Entry 7BV6 (X-ray diffraction, 3.05 A resolution); this record covers chains B and D of the 4 polymer chains in the assembly.

# Chain B
Name: Syntaxin-17
From: Homo sapiens
UniProt: P56962 (STX17_HUMAN); residue numbers follow UniProt; this construct covers 142-228
Amino-acid sequence (87 residues; numbered 142 to 228; the number before each row is that of its first residue):
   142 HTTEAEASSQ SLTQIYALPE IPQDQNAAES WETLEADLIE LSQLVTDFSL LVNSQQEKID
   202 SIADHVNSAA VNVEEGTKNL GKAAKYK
Unresolved in the structure: 142-167
UniProt features mapped onto this chain:
  - modified residue: Tyr157 (Phosphotyrosine)
Reported in the primary citation:
  - mutagenesis - F189Q: unchanged binding to GABARAP
  - mutagenesis - D178R: unchanged binding to STX17-SNAP29-VAMP8 SNARE complex

# Chain D
Name: Synaptosomal-associated protein 29
From: Homo sapiens
UniProt: O95721 (SNP29_HUMAN); residues 191-258 here = UniProt positions 191-258
Amino-acid sequence (68 residues; row label = number of the first residue in the row):
   191 KNPHLRAYHQ KIDSNLDELS MGLGRLKDIA LGMQTEIEEQ DDILDRLTTK VDKLDVNIKS
   251 TERKVRQL
Unresolved in the structure: 191
UniProt features mapped onto this chain:
  - modified residue (Phosphoserine): Ser204, Ser210

# How chain B and chain D interact
Contacting residue pairs (6):
  Trp172(B) with Leu206(D), hydrophobic
  Leu175(B) with Leu209(D), hydrophobic
  Leu179(B) with Leu209(D), hydrophobic
  Phe189(B) with Met223(D), hydrophobic; Ile227(D), hydrophobic
  Leu221(B) with Val255(D), hydrophobic
Also at the interface, not in a pair above, chain B (7 interface residues in all): Leu182, Val214
Also at the interface, not in a pair above, chain D (8 interface residues in all): Leu213, Leu216, Ile248
Interface features reported in the paper:
  - hot spots on chain D (mutagenesis) - L213Q: abolished binding to SNARE core complex

# Overview
7 residues of chain B and 8 residues of chain D are in contact. The paper reports that L213Q of chain D
abolishes binding to SNARE core complex; F189Q of chain B leaves binding to GABARAP unchanged.
Chain B is Syntaxin-17 and chain D is Synaptosomal-associated protein 29, both from Homo sapiens; the
structure, Crystal structure of the autophagic STX17/SNAP29/VAMP8 SNARE complex, was determined by X-ray
diffraction together with 7BV4 from the same study.
